PDB entry 7FCW | X-ray diffraction, 1.43 A resolution | chain A

Chain A:
Protein: Lysozyme C
Source organism: Gallus gallus
Notes: EC 3.2.1.17
UniProtKB: P00698 (LYSC_CHICK); residues 1-129 here correspond to UniProt positions 19-147 (UniProt number = residue number + 18)
Amino-acid sequence (129 residues; row label = number of the first residue in the row):
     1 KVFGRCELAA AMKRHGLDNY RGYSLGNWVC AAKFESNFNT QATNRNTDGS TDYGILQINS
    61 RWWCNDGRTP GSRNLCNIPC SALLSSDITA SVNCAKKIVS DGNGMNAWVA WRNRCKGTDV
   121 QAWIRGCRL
Disulfide bonds: Cys6-Cys127, Cys30-Cys115, Cys64-Cys80, Cys76-Cys94
Bound ions: Ni2+ near Asp52 (its only coordinating residue here)
UniProt features mapped onto this chain:
  - active site: Glu35, Asp52
  - binding site (substrate): Asp101

Summary:
UniProt lists active-site residues Glu35 and Asp52 and substrate-binding residue Asp101.
Chain A is Lysozyme C (Gallus gallus); the structure, X-ray structure of H2O-solvent lysozyme, was determined
by X-ray diffraction, deposited together with 7FCU.
